3RTC - chains A and B; structure by X-ray diffraction, 2.10 A resolution.

# Chain A
Protein: Putative uncharacterized protein
Organism: Thermotoga maritima
Notes: EC 4.2.1.93
UniProtKB: Q9X024 (Q9X024_THEMA); numbering as in UniProt (aligned over 1-490)
Amino-acid sequence (502 residues; row label = number of the first residue in the row; numbers below 1 keep their minus sign (Met-11 is residue -11)):
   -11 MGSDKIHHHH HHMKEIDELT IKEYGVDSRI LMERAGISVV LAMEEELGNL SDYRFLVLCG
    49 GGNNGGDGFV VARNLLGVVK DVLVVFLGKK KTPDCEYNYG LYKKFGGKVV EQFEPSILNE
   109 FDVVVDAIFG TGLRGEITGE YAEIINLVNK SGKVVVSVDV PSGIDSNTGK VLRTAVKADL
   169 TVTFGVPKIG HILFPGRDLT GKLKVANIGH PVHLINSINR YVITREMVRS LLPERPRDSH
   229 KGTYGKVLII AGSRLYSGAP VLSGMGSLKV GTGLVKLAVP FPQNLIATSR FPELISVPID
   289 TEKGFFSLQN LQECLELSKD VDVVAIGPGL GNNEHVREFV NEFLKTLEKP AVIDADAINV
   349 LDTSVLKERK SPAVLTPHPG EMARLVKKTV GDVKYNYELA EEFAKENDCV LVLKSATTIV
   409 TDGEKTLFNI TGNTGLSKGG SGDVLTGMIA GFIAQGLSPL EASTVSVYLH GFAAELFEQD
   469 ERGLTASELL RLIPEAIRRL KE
Not modelled in the structure: -11 to 0, 490
Sequence notes: expression tag (-11 to 0)
Ion coordination: K+: Asn52, Asp114, Phe117, Val146, Val148, Ser150
Ligand contacts:
  - ATP (adenosine-5'-triphosphate): Arg225, Ser227, His228, Lys229, His366, Lys402, Ser403, Ala404, Thr406, Thr419, Gly420, Asn421, Thr422, Leu424, Ser425, Lys426, Gly427, Gly428, Ser429, Gly430, Asp431, Val432, Leu433, His458
  - NAD (nicotinamide-adenine-dinucleotide), molecule 1: Asp5, Gly49, Gly50, Asn51, Asn52, Gly53, Asp55, Thr80, Phe117, Gly118, Thr119, Gly120, Leu121, Arg122, Gly123, Glu124, Ile125, Tyr129, Val146, Asp147, Phe172
  - NAD, molecule 2: Ser227, His228, Lys229, Lys234, Leu262, His366, Pro367, Gly368, Glu369, Arg372, Val378, Lys382, Lys402, Ser403
UniProt features mapped onto this chain:
  - region: Asn51 to Asp55 (NADPHX 1), Gly118 to Glu124 (NADPHX 1), His366 to Arg372 (NADPHX 2)
  - binding site (K(+)): Asn52, Asp114, Ser150
  - binding site ((6S)-NADPHX): Tyr129, Asp147, Gly317, Asp431
  - binding site (ADP): Lys402 to Thr406, Asn421 to Gly430
From the paper describing this entry:
  - binding site for NAD: Asp147

# Chain B
Protein: Unknown peptide, probably from expression host
Organism: Escherichia coli
Amino-acid sequence (8 residues; each row starts with the number of its first residue; numbering starts at 0):
     0 APAWLFEA

# How chain A and chain B interact
Residue-residue contacts (13; chain A residue first):
  Arg22(A) - Trp3(B)
  Ser26(A) - Phe5(B)
  Leu29(A) - Leu4(B)  hydrophobic
  Ala30(A) - Phe5(B)
  Glu33(A) - Phe5(B)
  Lys192(A) - Glu6(B)
  Val193(A) - Leu4(B)
  Val193(A) - Phe5(B)
  Val193(A) - Glu6(B)  hydrogen bond (backbone-backbone)
  Ala194(A) - Leu4(B)
  Ala194(A) - Phe5(B)  hydrophobic
  Asn195(A) - Trp3(B)  hydrogen bond (side chain-backbone)
  Asn195(A) - Leu4(B)  hydrogen bond (backbone-backbone)
Other interface residues (no listed pair), chain A (12 interface residues in all): Val170, Pro175, Leu191
Other interface residues (no listed pair), chain B (5 interface residues in all): Ala7

# In short
12 residues of chain A and 5 residues of chain B are in contact, with 3 hydrogen bonds. Polar contacts include
Asn195(A)-Trp3(B), Val193(A)-Glu6(B) and Asn195(A)-Leu4(B). Ligands of chain A: NAD and ATP. From the paper: a
binding site for NAD at Asp147(A).
Here chain A is Putative uncharacterized protein (Thermotoga maritima) and chain B is Unknown peptide,
probably from expression host (Escherichia coli). Entry 3RTC (Crystal structure of tm0922, a fusion of a
domain of unknown function and ADP/ATP-dependent NAD(P)H-hydrate dehydratase ...) was determined by X-ray
diffraction (same publication as 3RRE, 3RRF, 3RRJ, 3RS8, 3RS9, 3RSF and 12 further entries).
